PDB entry 6HZ4 | electron microscopy, 3.60 A resolution | chains E and M of the 8 polymer chains in the assembly

[Chain E]
Name: 5-methylcytosine-specific restriction enzyme B
Source organism: Escherichia coli (strain K12)
Notes: EC 3.1.21.-; fragment: GTP binding domain
UniProtKB: P15005 (MCRB_ECOLI), isoform P15005-2; residues 162-459 here correspond to UniProt positions 1-298 (UniProt number = residue number - 161)
Sequence (307 residues; row label = number of the first residue in the row):
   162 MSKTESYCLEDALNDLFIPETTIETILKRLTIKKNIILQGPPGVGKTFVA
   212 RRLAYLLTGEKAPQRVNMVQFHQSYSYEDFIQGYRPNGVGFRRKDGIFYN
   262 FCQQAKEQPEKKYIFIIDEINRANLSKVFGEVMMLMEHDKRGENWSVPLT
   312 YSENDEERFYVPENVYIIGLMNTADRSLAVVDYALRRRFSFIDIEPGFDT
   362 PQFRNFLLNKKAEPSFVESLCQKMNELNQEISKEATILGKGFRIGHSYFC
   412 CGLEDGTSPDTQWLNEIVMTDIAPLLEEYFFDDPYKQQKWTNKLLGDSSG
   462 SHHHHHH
Unresolved in the structure: 162-172, 458-468
Construct notes: expression tag (460-468)
Residues lining bound ligands:
  - GDP (guanosine-5'-diphosphate), molecule 1: Asp-176, Leu-177, Phe-178, Pro-203, Gly-204, Val-205, Gly-206, Lys-207, Thr-208, Phe-209, His-407, Ser-408, Cys-411, Cys-412
  - GDP, molecule 2: Glu-298, Asp-300, Lys-301
What the authors report for this chain:
  - mutagenesis - R348A: decreased catalytic activity
  - binding site for GMP-PNP: Asp-176, Phe-178, Glu-280, Asn-333, Arg-348, Arg-349
  - specificity-determining residues: Asp-176
  - catalytic residues: Glu-280, Asn-333, Arg-349
  - mutagenesis - R283A: abolished catalytic activity on GTP (citing earlier work)

[Chain M]
Name: Protein McrC
Source organism: Escherichia coli (strain K12)
Notes: fragment: Nuclease domain
UniProtKB: P15006 (MCRC_ECOLI); residues 1-348 here = UniProt positions 1-348
Sequence (348 residues; each row starts with the number of its first residue):
     1 MEQPVIPVRNIYYMLTYAWGYLQEIKQANLEAIPGNNLLDILGYVLNKGV
    51 LQLSRRGLELDYNPNTEIIPGIKGRIEFAKTIRGFHLNHGKTVSTFDMLN
   101 EDTLANRIIKSTLAILIKHEKLNSTIRDEARSLYRKLPGISTLHLTPQHF
   151 SYLNGGKNTRYYKFVISVCKFIVNNSIPGQNKGHYRFYDFERNEKEMSLL
   201 YQKFLYEFCRRELTSANTTRSYLKWDASSISDQSLNLLPRMETDITIRSS
   251 EKILIVDAKYYKSIFSRRMGTEKFHSQNLYQLMNYLWSLKPENGENIGGL
   301 LIYPHVDTAVKHRYKINGFDIGLCTVNLGQEWPCIHQELLDIFDEYLK
Unresolved in the structure: 1-2, 22-27, 268-271
What the authors report for this chain:
  - catalytic residues: Asp-244, Asp-257, Lys-259 (proposed by the authors, not directly observed)

[Chain E / chain M interface]
Contacting residue pairs - 8 pairs, chain E then chain M:
  Glu-239(E) with Pro-70(M); Lys-91(M), salt bridge
  Tyr-245(E) with His-89(M)
  Phe-252(E) with Leu-87(M); Asn-88(M)
  Tyr-312(E) with Pro-70(M)
  Thr-397(E) with His-184(M), hydrogen bond
  Ile-398(E) with Gly-183(M)
Other interface residues (no listed pair), chain E (10 interface residues in all): Arg-246, Pro-247, Glu-395, Asp-443
Other interface residues (no listed pair), chain M (11 interface residues in all): Gly-90, Lys-118, Asn-181, Lys-182

[Summary]
10 residues of chain E face 11 of chain M across their interface; the contacts include 1 hydrogen bond and 1
salt bridge. Among the polar pairs are Glu-239(E)/Lys-91(M) and Thr-397(E)/His-184(M). Chain E binds GDP. From
the paper: catalytic residues Glu-280(E), Asn-333(E) and Asp-244(M) among others; R348A of chain E reduces
catalytic activity.
Here chain E is 5-methylcytosine-specific restriction enzyme B and chain M is Protein McrC, both from
Escherichia coli (strain K12). Entry 6HZ4 (Structure of McrBC without DNA binding domains (one half of the
full complex)) was determined by electron microscopy, deposited together with 6HZ5, 6HZ6, 6HZ7, 6HZ8 and 6HZ9.
